6EGV - chains A and D of the 4 polymer chains in the assembly; structure by electron microscopy, 3.18 A resolution.

# Chain A
Protein: structural protein VP1
From: Sacbrood virus
UniProtKB: A0A223DN69 (A0A223DN69_9VIRU); residues 1-243 here correspond to UniProt positions 757-999 (UniProt number = residue number + 756)
Sequence (243 residues; row label = number of the first residue in the row):
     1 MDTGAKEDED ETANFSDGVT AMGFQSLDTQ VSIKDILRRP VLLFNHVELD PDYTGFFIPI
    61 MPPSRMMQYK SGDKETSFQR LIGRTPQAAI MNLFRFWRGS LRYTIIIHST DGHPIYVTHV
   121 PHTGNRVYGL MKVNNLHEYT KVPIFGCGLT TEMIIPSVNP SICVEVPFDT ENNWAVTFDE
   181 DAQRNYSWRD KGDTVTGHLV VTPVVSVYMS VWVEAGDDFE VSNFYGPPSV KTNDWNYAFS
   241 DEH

# Chain D
Protein: minor capsid protein MiCP
From: Sacbrood virus
UniProtKB: Q9IGK7 (Q9IGK7_9VIRU); residues 1-26 here correspond to UniProt positions 304-329 (UniProt number = residue number + 303)
Sequence (26 residues; row label = number of the first residue in the row):
     1 DNPHRFLPAN VSNRWNEYSS AYLPRV

# Chain A / chain D interface
Residue-residue contacts (12):
  Glu180(A) - Tyr18(D)
  Asp181(A) - His4(D)  salt bridge
  Gln183(A) - Asn2(D)  hydrogen bond
  Gln183(A) - His4(D)
  Gln183(A) - Arg5(D)  hydrogen bond (backbone-side chain)
  Arg184(A) - His4(D)
  Arg184(A) - Arg5(D)
  Arg184(A) - Leu7(D)
  Arg184(A) - Asn16(D)
  Asn185(A) - Arg5(D)  hydrogen bond (backbone-backbone)
  Asn185(A) - Phe6(D)
  Asn185(A) - Asn16(D)  hydrogen bond (backbone-side chain)
Other interface residues (no listed pair), chain A (6 interface residues in all): Tyr186
Other interface residues (no listed pair), chain D (9 interface residues in all): Trp15, Glu17

# In short
The interface between chain A and chain D involves 6 residues on one side and 9 on the other, with 4 hydrogen
bonds and 1 salt bridge. Among the polar pairs are Asp181(A)-His4(D), Gln183(A)-Asn2(D) and Gln183(A)-Arg5(D).
Here chain A is structural protein VP1 and chain D is minor capsid protein MiCP, both from Sacbrood virus.
Entry 6EGV (Sacbrood virus of honeybee) was determined by electron microscopy (same publication as 5LSF, 5OYP,
6EGX, 6EH1 and 6EIW).
